PDB entry 1HV2 | solution NMR | chains A and B

== Chain A ==
Name: Elongin C
Source organism: Saccharomyces cerevisiae
UniProtKB: Q03071 (Q03071_YEAST); residue numbers follow UniProt; this construct covers 1-99
Sequence (99 residues; numbered 1 to 99; the number before each row is that of its first residue):
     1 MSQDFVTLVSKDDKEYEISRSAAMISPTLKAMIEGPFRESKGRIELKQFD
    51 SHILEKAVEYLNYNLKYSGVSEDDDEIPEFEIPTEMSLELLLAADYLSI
Curated features (UniProtKB/Swiss-Prot):
  - modified residue: Ser-2 (N-acetylserine)

== Chain B ==
Name: Von hippel-lindau disease tumor suppressor
UniProtKB: P40338 (VHL_MOUSE); residues 157-171 here = UniProt positions 157-171
Sequence (15 residues; each row starts with the number of its first residue):
   157 TLKERCLQVVRSLVK

== How chain A and chain B interact ==
Pairs across the interface - 17 pairs, chain A then chain B:
  Tyr-60(A) with Thr-157(B); Leu-158(B)
  Phe-80(A) with Leu-158(B); Arg-161(B)
  Glu-81(A) with Arg-161(B)
  Ile-82(A) with Leu-158(B); Arg-161(B); Val-165(B)
  Thr-84(A) with Val-165(B)
  Ser-87(A) with Cys-162(B); Val-165(B); Val-166(B)
  Leu-90(A) with Leu-158(B)
  Leu-91(A) with Cys-162(B)
  Ala-94(A) with Leu-158(B)
  Asp-95(A) with Lys-159(B)
  Ile-99(A) with Thr-157(B)
Also at the interface, not in a pair above, chain A (13 interface residues in all): Ala-57, Leu-97
Also at the interface, not in a pair above, chain B (8 interface residues in all): Leu-169

== Summary ==
13 residues of chain A and 8 residues of chain B are in contact.
Chain A is Elongin C (Saccharomyces cerevisiae) and chain B is Von hippel-lindau disease tumor suppressor; the
structure, Solution structure of yeast elongin C in complex with a von hippel-lindau peptide, was determined
by solution NMR.
